PDB entry 2WG6 | X-ray diffraction, 2.50 A resolution | chains A and B of the 6 polymer chains in the assembly

# Chain A (and B)
Molecule: General control protein GCN4, proteasome-activating nucleotidase
Organism: Saccharomyces cerevisiae
Notes: EC 3.6.4.8; fragment: n-domain (57-134) fused to gcn4, residues 33-56, 57-134; chain B of this document is another copy of the same molecule, construct and numbering; everything in this record applies to it too
UniProtKB: chimeric construct of P03069, O28303: residues 33-56 from P03069 (GCN4_YEAST) positions 249-272 (UniProt number = residue number + 216); residues 57-134 from O28303 positions 57-134 (same numbers)
Sequence (109 residues; numbered 26 to 134; the number before each row is that of its first residue):
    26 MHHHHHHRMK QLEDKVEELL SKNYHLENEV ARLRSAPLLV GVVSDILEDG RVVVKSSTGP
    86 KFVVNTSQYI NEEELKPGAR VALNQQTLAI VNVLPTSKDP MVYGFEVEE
Not modelled in the structure: 26-33, 121-134
Construct notes: expression tag (26-32); engineered mutation A61 (Pro in O28303)

# Interface between chain A and chain B
Contacting residue pairs - 61 pairs, chain A then chain B:
  M34(A) - M34(B)  hydrophobic
  M34(A) - L37(B)  hydrophobic
  L37(A) - M34(B)
  L37(A) - L37(B)  hydrophobic
  L37(A) - E38(B)
  E38(A) - L37(B)
  V41(A) - V41(B)  hydrophobic
  V41(A) - L44(B)
  L44(A) - V41(B)
  L44(A) - L44(B)  hydrophobic
  L44(A) - L45(B)  hydrophobic
  L45(A) - L44(B)  hydrophobic
  K47(A) - N48(B)
  N48(A) - L44(B)  hydrogen bond (side chain-backbone)
  N48(A) - K47(B)
  N48(A) - N48(B)  hydrogen bond
  N48(A) - L51(B)
  H50(A) - Q93(B)  hydrogen bond (backbone-side chain)
  L51(A) - N48(B)
  L51(A) - L51(B)  hydrophobic
  L51(A) - E52(B)
  L51(A) - V55(B)
  E52(A) - L51(B)
  N53(A) - Q93(B)  hydrogen bond
  E54(A) - V55(B)
  E54(A) - R59(B)  salt bridge
  E54(A) - S92(B)  hydrogen bond
  E54(A) - Q93(B)  hydrogen bond (side chain-backbone)
  E54(A) - Y94(B)
  V55(A) - E54(B)
  V55(A) - V55(B)  hydrophobic
  R57(A) - N90(B)
  R57(A) - T91(B)  hydrogen bond (side chain-backbone)
  R57(A) - S92(B)
  R57(A) - Q93(B)
  R57(A) - A114(B)
  L58(A) - L58(B)  hydrophobic
  L58(A) - R59(B)
  L58(A) - T112(B)  hydrogen bond (backbone-side chain)
  L58(A) - A114(B)  hydrophobic
  R59(A) - E54(B)  salt bridge
  R59(A) - T112(B)
  S60(A) - N90(B)  hydrogen bond
  S60(A) - T112(B)
  P62(A) - V88(B)
  P62(A) - T112(B)
  L63(A) - R76(B)
  L63(A) - F87(B)
  L63(A) - V88(B)  hydrogen bond (backbone-backbone)
  L64(A) - K86(B)
  L64(A) - F87(B)  hydrophobic
  V65(A) - K86(B)  hydrogen bond (backbone-backbone)
  V65(A) - F87(B)
  V65(A) - V88(B)  hydrophobic
  S82(A) - P85(B)
  S82(A) - K86(B)  hydrogen bond (side chain-backbone)
  T83(A) - P85(B)
  R105(A) - D70(B)  salt bridge
  N117(A) - R76(B)  hydrogen bond
  L119(A) - L72(B)  hydrophobic
  L119(A) - V88(B)  hydrophobic
Also at the interface, not in a pair above, chain A (31 interface residues in all): K40, A107, Q110, P120
Also at the interface, not in a pair above, chain B (35 interface residues in all): K40, S69, V78, V89, L113, I115, V116

# In short
The interface between chain A and chain B involves 31 residues on one side and 35 on the other; the contacts
include 13 hydrogen bonds and 3 salt bridges. Among the polar pairs are E54(A)-R59(B), R105(A)-D70(B) and
N48(A)-L44(B).
Both chains are General control protein GCN4, proteasome-activating nucleotidase (Saccharomyces cerevisiae).
Entry 2WG6 (Proteasome-Activating Nucleotidase (PAN) N-domain (57-134) from Archaeoglobus fulgidus fused to
GCN4, P61A Mutant) was determined by X-ray diffraction (same publication as 2WFW and 2WG5).
